PDB entry 7F1P | X-ray diffraction, 2.40 A resolution | chains B and C of the 4 polymer chains in the assembly

[Chain B (and C)]
Protein: L-methionine gamma-lyase
From: Pseudomonas putida
Notes: EC 4.4.1.11, 4.4.1.2; chain C of this document is another copy of the same molecule, construct and numbering; everything in this record applies to it too
UniProt: P13254 (MEGL_PSEPU); residues 1-398 here = UniProt positions 1-398
Amino-acid sequence (398 residues; numbered 1 to 398; the number before each row is that of its first residue):
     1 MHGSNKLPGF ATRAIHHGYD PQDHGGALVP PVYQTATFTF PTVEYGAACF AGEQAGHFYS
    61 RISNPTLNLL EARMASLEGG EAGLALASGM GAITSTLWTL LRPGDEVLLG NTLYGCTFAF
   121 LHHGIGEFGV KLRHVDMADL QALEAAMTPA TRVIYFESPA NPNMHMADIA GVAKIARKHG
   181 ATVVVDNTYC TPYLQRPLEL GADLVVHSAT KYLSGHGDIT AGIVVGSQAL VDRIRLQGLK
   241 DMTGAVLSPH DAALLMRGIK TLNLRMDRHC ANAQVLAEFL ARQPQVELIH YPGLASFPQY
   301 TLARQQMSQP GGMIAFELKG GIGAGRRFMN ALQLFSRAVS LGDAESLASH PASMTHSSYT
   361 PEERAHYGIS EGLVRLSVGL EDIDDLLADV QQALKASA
Disordered / not traced: 1-6 (chain C: 1-2)
Sequence notes: engineered mutation S349 (Gln in P13254)
Modified positions: K211 ((2S)-2-amino-6-[[3-hydroxy-2-methyl-5-(phosphonooxymethyl)pyridin-4-yl]methylideneamino]hexanoic acid; LLP)

[Interface between chain B and chain C]
Residue-residue contacts (58):
  P8(B) - D385(C)
  G9(B) - D382(C)
  G9(B) - D385(C)  hydrogen bond (backbone-side chain)
  A11(B) - L380(C)
  T12(B) - L334(C)
  T12(B) - E381(C)
  T12(B) - D382(C)  hydrogen bond (side chain-backbone)
  T12(B) - D385(C)  hydrogen bond
  I15(B) - A344(C)
  I15(B) - E345(C)
  I15(B) - L380(C)
  H16(B) - L334(C)
  H16(B) - E345(C)
  H16(B) - E381(C)  salt bridge
  L28(B) - D343(C)
  L28(B) - E345(C)
  V29(B) - H216(C)
  V29(B) - G217(C)
  S214(B) - R257(C)  hydrogen bond (backbone-side chain)
  H216(B) - V29(C)
  H216(B) - R257(C)  hydrogen bond
  H216(B) - T261(C)
  G217(B) - V29(C)
  D218(B) - V29(C)
  D218(B) - R257(C)  salt bridge
  L254(B) - L254(C)  hydrophobic
  L254(B) - R257(C)
  R257(B) - S214(C)
  R257(B) - H216(C)  hydrogen bond
  R257(B) - D218(C)  salt bridge
  R257(B) - L254(C)  hydrogen bond (side chain-backbone)
  R257(B) - R257(C)
  R257(B) - G258(C)
  G258(B) - R257(C)
  K260(B) - E345(C)  salt bridge
  T261(B) - H216(C)
  T261(B) - R265(C)
  N263(B) - R268(C)
  L264(B) - L264(C)
  L264(B) - R268(C)
  R265(B) - T261(C)
  R268(B) - N263(C)
  R268(B) - L264(C)
  L334(B) - H16(C)
  D343(B) - L28(C)
  E345(B) - I15(C)
  E345(B) - H16(C)
  E345(B) - K260(C)  salt bridge
  L347(B) - L28(C)  hydrophobic
  L380(B) - A11(C)
  L380(B) - I15(C)  hydrophobic
  E381(B) - T12(C)
  E381(B) - H16(C)  salt bridge
  D382(B) - G9(C)
  D382(B) - T12(C)  hydrogen bond (backbone-side chain)
  D385(B) - P8(C)
  D385(B) - G9(C)  hydrogen bond (side chain-backbone)
  D385(B) - T12(C)  hydrogen bond
Also at the interface, not in a pair above, chain B (33 interface residues in all): H250, D267, S336, A344
Also at the interface, not in a pair above, chain C (34 interface residues in all): P21, H250, D267, S336, L347

[Summary]
The interface between chain B and chain C involves 33 residues on one side and 34 on the other, with 10
hydrogen bonds and 6 salt bridges. Polar contacts include H16(B)-E381(C), D218(B)-R257(C) and K260(B)-E345(C).
Both chains are L-methionine gamma-lyase (Pseudomonas putida). Entry 7F1P (Crystal structure of Pseudomonas
putida methionine gamma-lyase Q349S mutant ligand-free form) was determined by X-ray diffraction, deposited
together with 7F1U and 7F1V.
